PDB entry 4O4Y | X-ray diffraction, 1.85 A resolution | chains H and A of the 3 polymer chains in the assembly

Chain H:
Protein: 2095-2 heavy chain
Organism: Oryctolagus cuniculus, Homo sapiens
Chain sequence (223 residues; each row starts with the number of its first residue):
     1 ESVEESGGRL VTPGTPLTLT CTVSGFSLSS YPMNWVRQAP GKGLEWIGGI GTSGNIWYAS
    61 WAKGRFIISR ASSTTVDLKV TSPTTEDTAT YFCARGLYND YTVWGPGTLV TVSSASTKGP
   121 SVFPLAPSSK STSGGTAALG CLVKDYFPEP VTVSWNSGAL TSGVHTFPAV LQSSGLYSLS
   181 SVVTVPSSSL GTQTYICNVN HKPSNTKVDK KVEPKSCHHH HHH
Disordered / not traced: 216-223
Modified / non-standard residues: Glu1 (pyroglutamic acid; PCA)
Disulfides: Cys21-Cys93, Cys141-Cys197

Chain A:
Protein: IDES hinge peptide
Chain sequence (14 residues; each row starts with the number of its first residue):
   223 THTSPPSPAP ELLG
Disordered / not traced: 223-229

How chain H and chain A interact:
Pairs across the interface - 17 pairs, chain H then chain A:
  Pro32(H) - Leu235(A)
  Pro32(H) - Gly236(A)
  Asn34(H) - Leu235(A)  hydrogen bond (side chain-backbone)
  Gly49(H) - Leu235(A)
  Ile50(H) - Leu235(A)
  Gly51(H) - Leu235(A)
  Ser53(H) - Glu233(A)  hydrogen bond
  Asn55(H) - Glu233(A)  hydrogen bond
  Trp57(H) - Glu233(A)  hydrogen bond
  Trp57(H) - Leu235(A)
  Gly96(H) - Gly236(A)
  Leu97(H) - Gly236(A)  hydrogen bond (backbone-backbone)
  Tyr98(H) - Leu234(A)
  Tyr98(H) - Gly236(A)  hydrogen bond (backbone-backbone)
  Asn99(H) - Gly236(A)  hydrogen bond (backbone-backbone)
  Tyr101(H) - Gly236(A)  hydrogen bond (side chain-backbone)
  Thr102(H) - Gly236(A)
Other interface residues (no listed pair), chain H (15 interface residues in all): Trp46

In short:
15 residues of chain H face 4 of chain A across their interface, with 8 hydrogen bonds. Among the polar pairs
are Asn34(H)-Leu235(A), Ser53(H)-Glu233(A) and Asn55(H)-Glu233(A).
Chain H is 2095-2 heavy chain (Oryctolagus cuniculus, Homo sapiens) and chain A is IDES hinge peptide; the
structure, Crystal structure of the anti-hinge rabbit antibody 2095-2 in complex with IDES hinge peptide, was
determined by X-ray diffraction (same publication as 4MA3 and 4O51).
